Entry 1HL9 (X-ray diffraction, 2.25 A resolution); this record covers chains A and B.

Chain A (and B):
Molecule: Putative alpha-L-fucosidase
Source organism: Thermotoga maritima
Notes: EC 3.2.1.51; chain B of this document is another copy of the same molecule, construct and numbering; everything in this record applies to it too
Reference sequence: Q9WYE2 (Q9WYE2); residue numbers follow UniProt; this construct covers 1-449
Chain sequence (449 residues; row label = number of the first residue in the row):
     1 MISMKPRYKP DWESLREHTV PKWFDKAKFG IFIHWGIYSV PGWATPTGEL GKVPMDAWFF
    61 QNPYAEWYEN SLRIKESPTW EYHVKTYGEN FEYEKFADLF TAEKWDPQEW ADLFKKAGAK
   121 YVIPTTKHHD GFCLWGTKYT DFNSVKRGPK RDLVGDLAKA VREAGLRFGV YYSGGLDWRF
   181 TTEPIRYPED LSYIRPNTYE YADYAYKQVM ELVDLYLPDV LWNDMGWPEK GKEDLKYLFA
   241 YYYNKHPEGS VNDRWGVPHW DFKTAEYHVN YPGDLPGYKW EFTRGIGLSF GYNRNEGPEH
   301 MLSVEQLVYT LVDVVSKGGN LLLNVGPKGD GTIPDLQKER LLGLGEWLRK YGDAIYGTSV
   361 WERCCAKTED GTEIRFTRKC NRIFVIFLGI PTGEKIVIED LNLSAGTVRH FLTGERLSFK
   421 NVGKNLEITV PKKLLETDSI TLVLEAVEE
Unresolved in the structure: 1-6, 47-55, 267-274, 297-300, 449 (chain B: 1-6, 47-55, 269-274, 449)
Modified residues: Lys338 (lysine nz-carboxylic acid; KCX)
Disulfide bonds: Cys364-Cys365
Covalently attached groups: 2-deoxy-2-fluoro-beta-L-fucopyranose (FUF) linked to Asp224
Residues lining bound ligands: 2-deoxy-2-fluoro-beta-L-fucopyranose (FUF): Phe32, His34, Tyr64, Glu66, Trp67, His128, His129, Tyr171, Trp222, Met225, Arg254, Glu266, Phe290

Chain A / chain B interface:
Chains A and B do not touch in the deposited assembly.

Summary:
No residue of chain A is in contact with chain B. 2-deoxy-2-fluoro-beta-L-fucopyranose is covalently linked to
Asp224(A).
Chain A and chain B are both Putative alpha-L-fucosidase (Thermotoga maritima); the structure, Crystal
structure of thermotoga maritima alpha-fucosidase in complex with a mechanism based inhibitor, was determined
by X-ray diffraction together with 1HL8 and 1ODU from the same study.
